PDB entry 4PYV | X-ray diffraction, 2.65 A resolution | chain A

[Chain A]
Molecule: Renin
From: Homo sapiens
Notes: EC 3.4.23.15
Reference sequence: P00797 (RENI_HUMAN); the construct lacks a stretch of the UniProt sequence and is renumbered around it, so the offset changes along the chain: -5 to 47 = UniProt 67-119; 48-97 = UniProt 122-171; 99-159 = UniProt 172-232; 161-242 = UniProt 238-319; 2 more segments
Chain sequence (340 residues; numbered -5 to 326 plus 11 insertion-coded residues; 3 numbers in that range are skipped by the numbering (no residue carries them; nothing is unmodelled there); the number before each row is that of its first residue; a row labelled like 47A-47B holds insertion residues (47A, then the next letters in order); numbers below 1 keep their minus sign (Leu-5 is residue -5)):
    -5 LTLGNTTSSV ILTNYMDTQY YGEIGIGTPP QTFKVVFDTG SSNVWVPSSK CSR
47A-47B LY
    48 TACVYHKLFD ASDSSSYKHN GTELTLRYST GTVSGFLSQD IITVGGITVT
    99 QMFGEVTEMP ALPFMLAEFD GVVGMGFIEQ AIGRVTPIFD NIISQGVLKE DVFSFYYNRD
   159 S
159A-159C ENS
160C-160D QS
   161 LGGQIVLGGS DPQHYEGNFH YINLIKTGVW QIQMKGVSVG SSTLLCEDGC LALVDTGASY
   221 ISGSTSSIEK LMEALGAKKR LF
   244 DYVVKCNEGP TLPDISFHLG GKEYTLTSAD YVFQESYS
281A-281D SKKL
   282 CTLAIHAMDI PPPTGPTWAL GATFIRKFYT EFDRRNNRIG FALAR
Not modelled in the structure: -5 to -4, 159A-159C
Disulfide bonds: Cys45-Cys50, Cys206-Cys210, Cys249-Cys282
Glycans and other covalent adducts: N-acetylglucosamine (NAG) linked to Asn67
Ligand contacts: compound4 (2XF; tert-butyl {(3S,5R)-5-[cyclopropyl(2,3-dichlorobenzyl)carbamoyl]piperidin-3-yl}carbamate): Thr12, Gln13, Val30, Asp32, Gly34, Ser35, Arg74, Tyr75, Ser76, Thr77, Pro111, Phe112, Leu114, Ala115, Phe117, Val120, Asp215, Gly217, Ala218, Ser219
From the paper describing this entry:
  - catalytic residues: Asp32, Asp215 (citing earlier work)

[Overview]
Bound to chain A: compound4. Covalently linked N-acetylglucosamine: at Asn67. From the paper: catalytic
residues Asp32 and Asp215.
Chain A is Renin (Homo sapiens); the structure, Crystal structure of renin in complex with compound4, was
determined by X-ray diffraction together with 4Q1N from the same study.
